7WBV - chains T and d of the 26 polymer chains in the assembly; structure by electron microscopy, 4.10 A resolution (low resolution: residue-level contacts below are approximate; hydrogen-bond / salt-bridge calls are withheld).

Chain T:
Molecule: 198-nt DNA strand
Sequence (198 nucleotides; each row starts with the number of its first residue; numbers below 1 keep their minus sign (DA-72 is residue -72)):
   -72 ATCAGAATCCCGGTGCCGAGGCCGCTCAATTGGTCGTAGACAGCTCTAGC
   -22 ACCGCTTAAACGCACGTACGCGCTGTCCCCCGCGTTTTAACCGCCAAGGG
    28 GATTACACCCAAGACACCAGGCACGAGACAGAAAAACACAACGAAAACGG
    78 CCACCACCCAAACACACCAAACACAAGAGCTAATTGACTGACGTAAGC
Unresolved in the structure: 87-125

Chain d:
Molecule: Histone H2B type 1-J
Organism: Homo sapiens
UniProtKB: P06899 (H2B1J_HUMAN); residues -2 to 122 here correspond to UniProt positions 2-126 (UniProt number = residue number + 4)
Amino-acid sequence (129 residues; row label = number of the first residue in the row; numbers below 1 keep their minus sign (Gly-6 is residue -6)):
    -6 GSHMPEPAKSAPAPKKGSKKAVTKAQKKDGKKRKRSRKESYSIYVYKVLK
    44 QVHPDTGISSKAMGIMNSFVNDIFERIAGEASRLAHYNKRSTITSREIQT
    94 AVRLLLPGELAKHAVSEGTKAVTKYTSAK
Unresolved in the structure: -6 to 27
Construct notes: expression tag (-6 to -3)
Swiss-Prot annotation at these positions:
  - modified residue: Pro-2 (N-acetylproline), Glu-1 (ADP-ribosyl glutamic acid), Lys2 (N6-(2-hydroxyisobutyryl)lysine), Ser3 (ADP-ribosylserine), Lys8 (N6-(beta-hydroxybutyryl)lysine), Lys9 (N6-(2-hydroxyisobutyryl)lysine), Ser11 (Phosphoserine), Lys12 (N6-acetyllysine), Lys13 (N6-(beta-hydroxybutyryl)lysine), Lys17 (N6-(2-hydroxyisobutyryl)lysine), Lys20 (N6-(2-hydroxyisobutyryl)lysine), Lys21 (N6-(2-hydroxyisobutyryl)lysine), Lys31 (N6-(2-hydroxyisobutyryl)lysine), Glu32 (PolyADP-ribosyl glutamic acid), Ser33 (Phosphoserine), Lys40 (N6-(2-hydroxyisobutyryl)lysine), Lys43 (N6-(2-hydroxyisobutyryl)lysine), Lys54 (N6,N6-dimethyllysine), Arg76 (Dimethylated arginine), Lys82 (N6,N6,N6-trimethyllysine) and 6 more in UniProt
  - glycosylation: Ser109 (O-linked (GlcNAc) serine)
  - cross-link (Glycyl lysine isopeptide (Lys-Gly)): Lys2 (interchain with G-Cter in SUMO2), Lys17 (interchain with G-Cter in SUMO2), Lys31 (interchain with G-Cter in ubiquitin), Lys117 (interchain with G-Cter in ubiquitin)

How chain T and chain d interact:
Residue-residue contacts (17; chain T residue first):
  DA-54(T) with Ile51(d); Ser52(d); Ser53(d)
  DG-53(T) with Tyr39(d); Gly50(d); Ile51(d); Met56(d)
  DC-46(T) with Arg30(d)
  DA-45(T) with Arg30(d)
  DG-41(T) with Lys122(d)
  DA-35(T) with Thr85(d)
  DG-34(T) with Arg83(d); Ser84(d); Thr85(d)
  DA-33(T) with Arg83(d)
  DT30(T) with Arg28(d); Ser29(d)
Also at the interface, not in a pair above, chain T (11 interface residues in all): DG-52, DT-42
Also at the interface, not in a pair above, chain d (14 interface residues in all): Lys54

Summary:
11 residues of chain T and 14 residues of chain d are in contact.
Chain T is a 198-nt DNA strand and chain d is Histone H2B type 1-J (Homo sapiens); the structure, RNA
polymerase II elongation complex bound with Elf1 and Spt4/5, stalled at SHL(-4) of the nucleosome, was
determined by electron microscopy together with 7WBW, 7WBX and 8HE5 from the same study.
